PDB entry 6TSU | electron microscopy, 3.42 A resolution | chains N4 and S4 of the 42 polymer chains in the assembly

== Chain N4 (and S4) ==
Protein: Major capsid protein Rcc01687
Organism: Rhodobacter capsulatus DE442
Notes: chain S4 of this document is another copy of the same molecule, construct and numbering; everything in this record applies to it too
Reference sequence: D5ATZ3 (D5ATZ3_RHOCB); residues 1-386 here correspond to UniProt positions 13-398 (UniProt number = residue number + 12)
Amino-acid sequence (386 residues; numbered 1 to 386; the number before each row is that of its first residue):
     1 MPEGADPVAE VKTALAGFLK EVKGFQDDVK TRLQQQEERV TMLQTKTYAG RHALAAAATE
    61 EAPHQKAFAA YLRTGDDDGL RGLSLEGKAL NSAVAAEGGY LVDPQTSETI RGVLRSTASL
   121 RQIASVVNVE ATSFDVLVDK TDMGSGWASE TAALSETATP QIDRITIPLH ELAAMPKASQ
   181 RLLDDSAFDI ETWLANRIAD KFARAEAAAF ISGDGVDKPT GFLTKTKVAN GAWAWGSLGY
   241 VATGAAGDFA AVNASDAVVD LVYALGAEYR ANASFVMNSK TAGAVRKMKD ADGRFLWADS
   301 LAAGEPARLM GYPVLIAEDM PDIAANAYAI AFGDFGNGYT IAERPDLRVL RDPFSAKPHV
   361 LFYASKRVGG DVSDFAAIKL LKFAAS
Disordered / not traced: 1-88, 386 (chain S4: 1-88, 299-304, 386)

== How chain N4 and chain S4 interact ==
Contacting residue pairs - 9 pairs, chain N4 then chain S4:
  A148(N4) with R181(S4), hydrogen bond (backbone-side chain)
  S149(N4) with R181(S4), hydrogen bond (backbone-side chain)
  E150(N4) with S179(S4), hydrogen bond; R181(S4), salt bridge; H359(S4)
  T151(N4) with H359(S4)
  A152(N4) with P358(S4)
  L154(N4) with K357(S4); P358(S4)
Also at the interface, not in a pair above, chain N4 (7 interface residues in all): A153
Also at the interface, not in a pair above, chain S4 (6 interface residues in all): L182

== Summary ==
7 residues of chain N4 and 6 residues of chain S4 are in contact; the contacts include 3 hydrogen bonds and 1
salt bridge. Among the polar pairs are E150(N4)-R181(S4), A148(N4)-R181(S4) and S149(N4)-R181(S4).
Both chains are Major capsid protein Rcc01687 (Rhodobacter capsulatus DE442). Entry 6TSU (Capsid of empty GTA
particle computed with C5 symmetry) was determined by electron microscopy, deposited together with 6TB9, 6TBA,
6TE8, 6TE9, 6TEB, 6TEH and 3 further entries.
